Entry 7WN3 (electron microscopy, 3.29 A resolution); this record covers chains B and E of the 8 polymer chains in the assembly.

[Chain B (and E)]
Molecule: von Willebrand antigen 2
Source organism: Homo sapiens
Notes: fragment: D1D2 domain; chain E of this document is another copy of the same molecule, construct and numbering; everything in this record applies to it too
UniProtKB: P04275 (VWF_HUMAN); residue numbers follow UniProt; this construct covers 23-763
Sequence (741 residues; row label = number of the first residue in the row):
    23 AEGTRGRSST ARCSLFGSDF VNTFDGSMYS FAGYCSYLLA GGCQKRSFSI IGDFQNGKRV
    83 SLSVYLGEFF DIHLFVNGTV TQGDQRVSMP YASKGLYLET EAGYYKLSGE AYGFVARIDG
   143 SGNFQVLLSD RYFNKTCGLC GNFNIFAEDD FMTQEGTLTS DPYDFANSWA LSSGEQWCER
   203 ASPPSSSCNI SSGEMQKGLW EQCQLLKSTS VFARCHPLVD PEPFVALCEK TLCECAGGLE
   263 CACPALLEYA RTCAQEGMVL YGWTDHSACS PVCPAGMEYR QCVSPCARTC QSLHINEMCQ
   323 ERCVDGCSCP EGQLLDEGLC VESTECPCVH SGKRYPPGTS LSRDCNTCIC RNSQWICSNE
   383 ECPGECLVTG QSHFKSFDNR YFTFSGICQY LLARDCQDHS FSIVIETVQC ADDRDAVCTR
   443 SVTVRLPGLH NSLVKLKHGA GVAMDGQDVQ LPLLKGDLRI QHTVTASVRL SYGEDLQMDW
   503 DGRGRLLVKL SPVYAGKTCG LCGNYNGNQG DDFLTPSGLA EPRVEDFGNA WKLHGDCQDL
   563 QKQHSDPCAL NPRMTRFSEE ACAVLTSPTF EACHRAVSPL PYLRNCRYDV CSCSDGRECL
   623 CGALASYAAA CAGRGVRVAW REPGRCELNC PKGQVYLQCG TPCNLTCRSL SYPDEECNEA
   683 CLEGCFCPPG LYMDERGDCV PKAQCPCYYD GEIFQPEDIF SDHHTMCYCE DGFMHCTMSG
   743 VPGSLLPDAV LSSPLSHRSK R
Unresolved in the structure: 23-29, 741-763
Cystine bridges: Cys35-Cys162, Cys57-Cys200, Cys65-Cys159, Cys210-Cys255, Cys225-Cys250, Cys237-Cys275, Cys257-Cys263, Cys265-Cys291, Cys295-Cys329, Cys304-Cys325, Cys308-Cys321, Cys312-Cys348, Cys331-Cys342, Cys350-Cys372, Cys367-Cys384, Cys370-Cys379, Cys388-Cys524, Cys410-Cys559, Cys418-Cys521, Cys432-Cys440, Cys570-Cys613, Cys584-Cys608, Cys595-Cys633, Cys615-Cys621, Cys623-Cys648, Cys652-Cys687, Cys661-Cys683, Cys665-Cys679, Cys669-Cys707, Cys689-Cys701, Cys709-Cys731, Cys729-Cys738
Covalently attached groups: N-acetylglucosamine (NAG) linked to Asn99, Asn156
Ion coordination: Ca2+ site 1: Asp47, Asn164, Asn166, Phe168, Asp172; Ca2+ site 2: Asp400, Asn528, Asn530, Asp533, Asp534
Curated features (UniProtKB/Swiss-Prot):
  - glycosylation (N-linked (GlcNAc...) asparagine): Asn99, Asn156, Asn211, Asn666
  - natural variant: Arg273 (R273W: In VWD1 and VWD3), Trp377 (W377C: In VWD3), Asn528 (N528S: In VWD2), Gly550 (G550R: In VWD2)

[Chain B / chain E interface]
Residue-residue contacts (45):
  Ile409(B) - His725(E)  hydrogen bond (backbone-side chain)
  Glu428(B) - Asp724(E)
  Val430(B) - Ser723(E)
  Val430(B) - Asp724(E)
  Gln431(B) - Ile721(E)
  Gln431(B) - Phe722(E)
  Gln431(B) - Ser723(E)
  Cys432(B) - Ile721(E)
  Arg442(B) - Glu714(E)
  Arg442(B) - Phe722(E)
  Lys459(B) - Asp712(E)
  Lys459(B) - Gly713(E)  hydrogen bond (side chain-backbone)
  Lys459(B) - Glu714(E)
  His460(B) - Ile715(E)
  His460(B) - Phe716(E)
  His460(B) - Asp720(E)  salt bridge
  Gly461(B) - Ile715(E)
  Gln469(B) - Leu475(E)
  Asp470(B) - Val471(E)
  Asp470(B) - Gln472(E)
  Val471(B) - Gln472(E)  hydrogen bond (backbone-side chain)
  Gln472(B) - Val471(E)  hydrogen bond (side chain-backbone)
  Gln472(B) - Gln472(E)
  Leu475(B) - Gln469(E)
  Arg505(B) - Asp720(E)  salt bridge
  Cys559(B) - His725(E)
  Gln560(B) - His725(E)  hydrogen bond (backbone-side chain)
  Asp712(B) - Lys459(E)  hydrogen bond (backbone-side chain)
  Gly713(B) - Lys459(E)
  Glu714(B) - Arg442(E)
  Glu714(B) - Lys459(E)
  Ile715(B) - His460(E)
  Phe716(B) - His460(E)
  Asp720(B) - Arg505(E)  salt bridge
  Ile721(B) - Cys432(E)
  Ile721(B) - Ala433(E)
  Ile721(B) - Asp434(E)
  Phe722(B) - Arg442(E)
  Ser723(B) - Val430(E)
  Ser723(B) - Gln431(E)  hydrogen bond (backbone-backbone)
  Asp724(B) - Glu428(E)
  Asp724(B) - Val430(E)
  Asp724(B) - Arg442(E)  salt bridge
  His725(B) - Ile409(E)  hydrogen bond (side chain-backbone)
  His725(B) - Gln560(E)
Also at the interface, not in a pair above, chain B (34 interface residues in all): Ala433, Asp434, Ser443, Lys457, Leu473, Gln717
Also at the interface, not in a pair above, chain E (32 interface residues in all): Gly461, Asp470, Cys559, Ser616, Gln717

[Summary]
34 residues of chain B face 32 of chain E across their interface, with 8 hydrogen bonds and 4 salt bridges.
Polar contacts include His460(B)-Asp720(E), Arg505(B)-Asp720(E) and Asp724(B)-Arg442(E). N-acetylglucosamine
is covalently linked to Asn99(B) and Asn156(B).
Both chains are von Willebrand antigen 2 (Homo sapiens). Entry 7WN3 (Cryo-EM structure of VWF D'D3 dimer (2M
mutant) complexed with D1D2 at 3.29 angstron resolution (2 ...) was determined by electron microscopy together
with 7WN4 and 7WN6 from the same study.
